PDB entry 6PST | electron microscopy, 3.00 A resolution | chains P and I of the 10 polymer chains in the assembly

== Chain P ==
Molecule: 85-nt DNA strand
Sequence (85 nucleotides; each row starts with the number of its first residue):
     1 GCGTTCTATA TGGACAATTC AAAGGCCGAG GAATGCGCCC TTTTAGCCTT CTTTTGTCAA
    61 TGGATTTGTG CAAATAAGCG CCGCC
Unresolved in the structure: 1-19, 71-85

== Chain I ==
Name: DNA-directed RNA polymerase subunit beta
Organism: Escherichia coli
Notes: EC 2.7.7.6
UniProtKB: P0A8V4 (RPOB_ECO57); numbering as in UniProt (aligned over 1-1342)
Amino-acid sequence (1342 residues; row label = number of the first residue in the row):
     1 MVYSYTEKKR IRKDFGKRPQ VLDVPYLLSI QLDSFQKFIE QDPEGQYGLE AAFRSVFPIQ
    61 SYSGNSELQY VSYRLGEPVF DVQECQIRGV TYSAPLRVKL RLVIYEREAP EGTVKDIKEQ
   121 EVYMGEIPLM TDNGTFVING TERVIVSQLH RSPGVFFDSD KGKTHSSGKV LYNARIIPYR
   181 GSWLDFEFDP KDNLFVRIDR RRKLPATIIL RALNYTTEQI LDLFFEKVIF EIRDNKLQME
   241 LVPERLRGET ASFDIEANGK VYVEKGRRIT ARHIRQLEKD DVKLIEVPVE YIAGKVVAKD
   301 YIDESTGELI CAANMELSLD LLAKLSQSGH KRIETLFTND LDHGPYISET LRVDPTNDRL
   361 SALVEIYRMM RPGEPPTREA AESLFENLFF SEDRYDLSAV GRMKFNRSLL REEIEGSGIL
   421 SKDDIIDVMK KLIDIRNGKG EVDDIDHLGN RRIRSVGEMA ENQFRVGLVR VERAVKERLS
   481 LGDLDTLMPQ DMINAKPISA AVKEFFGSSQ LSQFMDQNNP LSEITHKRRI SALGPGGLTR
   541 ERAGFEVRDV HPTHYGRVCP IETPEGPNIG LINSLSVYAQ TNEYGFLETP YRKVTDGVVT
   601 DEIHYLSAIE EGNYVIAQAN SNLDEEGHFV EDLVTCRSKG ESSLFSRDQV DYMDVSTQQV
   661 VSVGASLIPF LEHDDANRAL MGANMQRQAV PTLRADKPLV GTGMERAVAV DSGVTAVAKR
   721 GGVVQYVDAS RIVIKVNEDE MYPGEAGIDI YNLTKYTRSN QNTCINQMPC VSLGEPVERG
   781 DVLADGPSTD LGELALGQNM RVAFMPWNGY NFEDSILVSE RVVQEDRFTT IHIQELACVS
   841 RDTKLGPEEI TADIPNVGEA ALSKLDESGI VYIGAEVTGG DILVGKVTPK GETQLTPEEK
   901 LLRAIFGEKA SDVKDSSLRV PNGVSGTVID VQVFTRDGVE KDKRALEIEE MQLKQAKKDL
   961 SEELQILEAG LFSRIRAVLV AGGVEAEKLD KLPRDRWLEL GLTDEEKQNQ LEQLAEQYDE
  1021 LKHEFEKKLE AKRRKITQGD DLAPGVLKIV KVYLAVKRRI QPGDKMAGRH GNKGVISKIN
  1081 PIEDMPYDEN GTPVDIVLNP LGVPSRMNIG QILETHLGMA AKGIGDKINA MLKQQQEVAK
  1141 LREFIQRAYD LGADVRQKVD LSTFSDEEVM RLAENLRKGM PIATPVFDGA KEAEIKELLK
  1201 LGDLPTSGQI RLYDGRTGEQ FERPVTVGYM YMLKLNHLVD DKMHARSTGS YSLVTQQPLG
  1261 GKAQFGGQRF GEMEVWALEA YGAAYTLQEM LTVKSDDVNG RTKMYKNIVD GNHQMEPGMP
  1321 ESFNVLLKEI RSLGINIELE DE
Unresolved in the structure: 1, 233-235, 249
Ligand contacts: chapso (1N7): Gln-725, Tyr-726, Glu-962, Gln-965, Ile-966, Ala-969
Curated features (UniProtKB/Swiss-Prot):
  - modified residue (N6-acetyllysine): Lys-1022, Lys-1200
From the paper describing this entry:
  - binding site for the 85-nt DNA strand: Arg-394
  - binding site for the 85-nt DNA strand (chain P): Met-492, Asn-494

== How chain P and chain I interact ==
Contacting residue pairs - 12 pairs, chain P then chain I:
  DA22(P) with Arg-378(I), salt bridge to the phosphate
  DA32(P) with Arg-473(I), phosphate contact
  DA33(P) with Arg-470(I), salt bridge to the phosphate; Arg-473(I), salt bridge to the phosphate
  DT34(P) with Arg-470(I), phosphate contact; Val-471(I), base contact; Ala-474(I), base contact; Met-492(I), hydrogen bond to the base; Ile-493(I), base contact; Asn-494(I), hydrogen bond to the base; Pro-497(I), base contact; Ile-498(I), base contact
Also at the interface, not in a pair above, chain P (6 interface residues in all): DG24, DG35
Also at the interface, not in a pair above, chain I (12 interface residues in all): Glu-379, Glu-477

== In short ==
The interface between chain P and chain I involves 6 residues on one side and 12 on the other; the contacts
include 2 hydrogen bonds and 3 salt bridges. Polar pairs include DT34(P)/Met-492(I), DT34(P)/Asn-494(I) and
DA22(P)/Arg-378(I). The paper reports a binding site for the 85-nt DNA strand (chain P) at Met-492(I) and
Asn-494(I); a binding site for the 85-nt DNA strand at Arg-394(I).
Chain P is an 85-nt DNA strand and chain I is DNA-directed RNA polymerase subunit beta (Escherichia coli); the
structure, Escherichia coli RNA polymerase promoter unwinding intermediate (TRPi1.5b) with TraR and mutant
rpsT P2 promoter, was determined by electron microscopy, deposited together with 6PSQ, 6PSR, 6PSS, 6PSU, 6PSV
and 6PSW.
